PDB entry 3M0H | X-ray diffraction, 1.58 A resolution | chains A and D of the 4 polymer chains in the assembly

[Chain A (and D)]
Name: L-rhamnose isomerase
Source organism: Pseudomonas stutzeri
Notes: EC 5.3.1.14; chain D of this document is another copy of the same molecule, construct and numbering; everything in this record applies to it too
Reference sequence: Q75WH8 (Q75WH8_PSEST); numbering as in UniProt (aligned over 1-430)
Sequence (438 residues; numbered 1 to 438; the number before each row is that of its first residue):
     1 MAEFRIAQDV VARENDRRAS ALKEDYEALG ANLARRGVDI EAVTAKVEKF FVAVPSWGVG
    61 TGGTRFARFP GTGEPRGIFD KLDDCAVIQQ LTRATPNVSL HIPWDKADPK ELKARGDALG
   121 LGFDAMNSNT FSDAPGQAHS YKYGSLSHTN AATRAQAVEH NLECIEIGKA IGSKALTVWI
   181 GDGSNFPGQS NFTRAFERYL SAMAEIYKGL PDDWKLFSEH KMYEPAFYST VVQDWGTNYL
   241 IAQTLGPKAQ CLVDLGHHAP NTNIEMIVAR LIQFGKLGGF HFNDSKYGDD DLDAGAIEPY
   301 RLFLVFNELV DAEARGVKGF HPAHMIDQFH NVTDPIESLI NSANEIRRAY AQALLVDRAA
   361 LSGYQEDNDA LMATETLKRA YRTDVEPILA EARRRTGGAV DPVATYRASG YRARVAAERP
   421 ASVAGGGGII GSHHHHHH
Not modelled in the structure: 1-3, 425-438 (chain D: 1-3, 422-438)
Sequence notes: engineered mutation Asn150 (Asp in Q75WH8), Phe329 (Ser in Q75WH8); expression tag (431-438)
Bound ions: Mn2+ site 1: Glu219, Asp254, His281, Asp327 (together with L-rhamnose); Mn2+ site 2: His257, Asp289 (together with L-rhamnose)
Small-molecule neighbours: L-rhamnose (RNS): Trp57, His101, Trp104, Phe131, Trp179, Glu219, Lys221, Asp254, His257, His281, Asp289, Asp327, Phe329

[How chain A and chain D interact]
Pairs across the interface - 52 pairs, chain A then chain D:
  Glu24(A) - Arg35(D)
  Asp25(A) - Asn32(D)  hydrogen bond
  Asp25(A) - Arg35(D)  salt bridge
  Ala28(A) - Ala28(D)  hydrophobic
  Asn32(A) - Asp25(D)  hydrogen bond
  Arg35(A) - Glu24(D)
  Arg35(A) - Asp25(D)  salt bridge
  Pro260(A) - Asn261(D)
  Asn261(A) - Pro260(D)
  Asn261(A) - Lys286(D)
  Asn261(A) - Tyr287(D)  hydrogen bond (side chain-backbone)
  Thr262(A) - Lys286(D)  hydrogen bond (backbone-side chain)
  Asn263(A) - Lys286(D)
  Asn263(A) - Tyr287(D)
  Lys286(A) - Asn261(D)
  Lys286(A) - Thr262(D)  hydrogen bond (side chain-backbone)
  Lys286(A) - Asn263(D)
  Tyr287(A) - Asn261(D)  hydrogen bond (backbone-side chain)
  Tyr287(A) - Asn263(D)
  Gly295(A) - Lys378(D)  hydrogen bond (backbone-side chain)
  Ala296(A) - Tyr300(D)
  Ile297(A) - Tyr300(D)
  Glu298(A) - Glu298(D)
  Pro299(A) - Tyr300(D)
  Pro299(A) - Tyr381(D)  hydrophobic
  Tyr300(A) - Ala296(D)
  Tyr300(A) - Ile297(D)
  Tyr300(A) - Pro299(D)
  Glu337(A) - Leu371(D)
  Ser338(A) - Leu371(D)
  Asn341(A) - Leu371(D)
  Glu345(A) - Lys378(D)  salt bridge
  Arg348(A) - Arg382(D)
  Asp369(A) - Arg407(D)  salt bridge
  Ala370(A) - Thr333(D)
  Leu371(A) - Thr333(D)
  Leu371(A) - Glu337(D)
  Leu371(A) - Ser338(D)
  Leu371(A) - Asn341(D)
  Met372(A) - Arg407(D)
  Lys378(A) - Gly295(D)  hydrogen bond (side chain-backbone)
  Lys378(A) - Glu345(D)  salt bridge
  Arg379(A) - Asp401(D)  salt bridge
  Tyr381(A) - Pro299(D)  hydrophobic
  Tyr381(A) - Tyr381(D)  hydrogen bond
  Arg382(A) - Arg348(D)
  Arg382(A) - Asp384(D)
  Asp384(A) - Arg382(D)
  Asp401(A) - Arg379(D)  salt bridge
  Val403(A) - Leu371(D)  hydrophobic
  Arg407(A) - Asp369(D)  salt bridge
  Arg407(A) - Met372(D)
Interface residues without a listed pair, chain A (39 interface residues in all): Ala21, Asp293, Val332, Thr333, Glu375
Interface residues without a listed pair, chain D (38 interface residues in all): Ala21, Asp293, Val332, Ala370, Val403

[In short]
39 residues of chain A and 38 residues of chain D are in contact; the contacts include 9 hydrogen bonds and 8
salt bridges. Polar pairs include Asp25(A)-Arg35(D), Glu345(A)-Lys378(D) and Asp369(A)-Arg407(D). Ligands of
chain A: L-rhamnose.
Chain A and chain D are both L-rhamnose isomerase (Pseudomonas stutzeri); the structure, Crystal structure of
Pseudomonas stutzeri L-rhamnose isomerase mutant S329F in complex with L-rhamnose, was determined by X-ray
diffraction together with 3M0L, 3M0M, 3M0V, 3M0X and 3M0Y from the same study.
